4NT6 - chains A and B of the 3 polymer chains in the assembly; structure by X-ray diffraction, 1.84 A resolution.

== Chain A ==
Protein: HLA class I histocompatibility antigen, Cw-8 alpha chain
From: Homo sapiens
Reference sequence: P30505 (1C08_HUMAN); residues 2-274 here correspond to UniProt positions 26-298 (UniProt number = residue number + 24)
Chain sequence (274 residues; numbered 1 to 274; the number before each row is that of its first residue):
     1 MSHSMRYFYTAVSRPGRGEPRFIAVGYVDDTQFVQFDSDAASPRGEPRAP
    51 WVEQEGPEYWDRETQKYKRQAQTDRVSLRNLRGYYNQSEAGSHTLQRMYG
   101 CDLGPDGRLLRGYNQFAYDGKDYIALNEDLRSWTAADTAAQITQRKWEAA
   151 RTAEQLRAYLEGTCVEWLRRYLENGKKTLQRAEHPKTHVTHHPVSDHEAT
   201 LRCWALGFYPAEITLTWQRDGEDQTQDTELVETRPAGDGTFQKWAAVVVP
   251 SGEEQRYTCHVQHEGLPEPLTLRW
Sequence notes: expression tag (1)
Cystine bridges: C101-C164, C203-C259
What the authors report for this chain:
  - specificity-determining residues: S77, N80, L95, F116

== Chain B ==
Protein: Beta-2-microglobulin
From: Homo sapiens
Reference sequence: P61769 (B2MG_HUMAN); residues 1-98 here correspond to UniProt positions 21-118 (UniProt number = residue number + 20)
Chain sequence (99 residues; row label = number of the first residue in the row; numbering starts at 0):
     0 MIQRTPKIQVYSRHPAENGKSNFLNCYVSGFHPSDIEVDLLKNGERIEKV
    50 EHSDLSFSKDWSFYLLYYTEFTPTEKDEYACRVNHVTLSQPKIVKWDRD
Sequence notes: expression tag (0)
Swiss-Prot annotation at these positions:
  - modified residue: Q2 (Pyrrolidone carboxylic acid)
  - glycosylation: I1 (N-linked (Glc) (glycation) isoleucine), K19 (N-linked (Glc) (glycation) lysine), K41 (N-linked (Glc) (glycation) lysine), K48 (N-linked (Glc) (glycation) lysine), K58 (N-linked (Glc) (glycation) lysine), K91 (N-linked (Glc) (glycation) lysine), K94 (N-linked (Glc) (glycation) lysine)
Cystine bridges: C25-C80

== How chain A and chain B interact ==
Residue-residue contacts (52; chain A residue first):
  F8(A) - S55(B)
  F8(A) - F56(B)
  Y9(A) - F56(B)
  T10(A) - F56(B)
  T10(A) - F62(B)
  V12(A) - S33(B)
  I23(A) - L54(B)  hydrophobic
  V25(A) - D53(B)
  V25(A) - L54(B)
  V25(A) - S55(B)
  Y27(A) - S55(B)
  Y27(A) - Y63(B)  hydrogen bond
  Q35(A) - D53(B)
  D37(A) - D53(B)
  Q96(A) - H31(B)  hydrogen bond
  Q96(A) - F56(B)
  Q96(A) - W60(B)  hydrogen bond (side chain-backbone)
  Q96(A) - F62(B)
  R97(A) - F56(B)
  Q115(A) - W60(B)
  F116(A) - W60(B)
  A117(A) - W60(B)  hydrophobic
  D119(A) - I1(B)  hydrogen bond (backbone-backbone)
  D119(A) - H31(B)
  G120(A) - I1(B)
  G120(A) - H31(B)
  K121(A) - M0(B)
  K121(A) - I1(B)
  D122(A) - W60(B)  hydrogen bond
  T190(A) - D98(B)  hydrogen bond
  H192(A) - D98(B)  salt bridge
  R202(A) - D98(B)  salt bridge
  W204(A) - D98(B)  hydrogen bond
  L206(A) - P14(B)  hydrophobic
  V231(A) - Q8(B)
  E232(A) - K6(B)  salt bridge
  E232(A) - Q8(B)  hydrogen bond (backbone-side chain)
  E232(A) - S28(B)  hydrogen bond
  T233(A) - Y26(B)
  R234(A) - Q8(B)  hydrogen bond
  R234(A) - Y10(B)
  R234(A) - Y26(B)
  P235(A) - Y10(B)  hydrogen bond (backbone-side chain)
  P235(A) - Y26(B)
  A236(A) - R12(B)  hydrogen bond (backbone-side chain)
  A236(A) - N24(B)  hydrogen bond (backbone-side chain)
  G237(A) - R12(B)  hydrogen bond (backbone-side chain)
  G237(A) - L65(B)
  D238(A) - R12(B)
  Q242(A) - Y10(B)
  Q242(A) - S11(B)  hydrogen bond (side chain-backbone)
  Q242(A) - R12(B)  hydrogen bond (side chain-backbone)
Interface residues without a listed pair, chain A (36 interface residues in all): F36, T94, M98, H188
Interface residues without a listed pair, chain B (26 interface residues in all): H13, S52, K58, D59

== Overview ==
36 residues of chain A and 26 residues of chain B are in contact; the contacts include 16 hydrogen bonds and 3
salt bridges. Polar contacts include H192(A)-D98(B), R202(A)-D98(B) and E232(A)-K6(B). The paper reports
specificity determinants S77(A), N80(A) and L95(A) among others.
Here chain A is HLA class I histocompatibility antigen, Cw-8 alpha chain and chain B is Beta-2-microglobulin,
both from Homo sapiens. Entry 4NT6 (HLA-C*0801 Crystal Structure) was determined by X-ray diffraction.
